PDB entry 8QKV | electron microscopy, 4.70 A resolution (low resolution: residue-level contacts below are approximate; hydrogen-bond / salt-bridge calls are withheld) | chains D and J of the 20 polymer chains in the assembly

[Chain D]
Name: Histone H4
From: Saccharomyces cerevisiae S288C
UniProtKB: P02309 (H4_YEAST); residues 0-102 here correspond to UniProt positions 1-103 (UniProt number = residue number + 1)
Chain sequence (103 residues; numbered 0 to 102; the number before each row is that of its first residue; numbering starts at 0):
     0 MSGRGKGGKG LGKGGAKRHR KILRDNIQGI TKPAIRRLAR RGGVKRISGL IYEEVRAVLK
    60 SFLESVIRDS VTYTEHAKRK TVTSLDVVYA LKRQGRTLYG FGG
Not modelled in the structure: 0-22
UniProt features mapped onto this chain:
  - DNA-binding region: Lys16 to Lys20
  - modified residue: Lys5 (N6-acetyl-N6-methyllysine), Lys8 (N6-acetyllysine), Lys12 (N6-acetyl-N6-methyllysine), Lys16 (N6-acetyllysine), Lys31 (N6-succinyllysine), Arg55 (Omega-N-methylarginine), Ser60 (Phosphoserine), Ser64 (Phosphoserine), Lys77 (N6-succinyllysine), Lys79 (N6-acetyllysine), Lys91 (N6-glutaryllysine)

[Chain J]
Molecule: 194-nt DNA strand
Sequence (194 nucleotides; row label = number of the first residue in the row; numbers below 1 keep their minus sign (DG-108 is residue -108)):
  -108 GTAAGACACG ACTTATCGCC ACCCCGAGTA CATGCACAGG ATGTATATAT CTGACACGTG
   -48 CCTGGAGACT AGGGAGTAAT CCCCTTGGCG GTTAAAACGC GGGGGACAGC GCGTACGTGC
    12 GTTTAAGCGG TGCTAGAGCT GTCTACGACC AATTGAGCGG CCTCGGCACC GGGATTCTCC
    72 AGGGCGGCCG CGGA

[Chain D / chain J interface]
Residue-residue contacts (15):
  Arg35(D) - DC7(J)
  Arg35(D) - DG8(J)
  Arg35(D) - DT9(J)
  Arg39(D) - DG8(J)
  Lys44(D) - DG8(J)
  Arg45(D) - DA6(J)
  Arg45(D) - DG8(J)
  Ile46(D) - DC7(J)
  Ile46(D) - DG8(J)
  Ser47(D) - DC7(J)
  Gly48(D) - DC7(J)
  Tyr51(D) - DC7(J)
  Tyr51(D) - DG8(J)
  Arg78(D) - DA28(J)
  Lys79(D) - DA28(J)
Interface residues without a listed pair, chain D (12 interface residues in all): Arg23, Lys77
Interface residues without a listed pair, chain J (8 interface residues in all): DA16, DG27, DG29

[Summary]
Chain D and chain J form an interface of 12 and 8 residues respectively. From UniProt: a DNA-binding region on
chain D.
Chain D is Histone H4 (Saccharomyces cerevisiae S288C) and chain J is a 194-nt DNA strand; the structure,
SWR1-nucleosome complex in configuration 2, was determined by electron microscopy (same publication as 8QKU).
